Entry 2OKF (X-ray diffraction, 1.60 A resolution); this record covers chains A and B.

[Chain A (and B)]
Protein: FdxN element excision controlling factor protein
From: Anabaena variabilis
Notes: chain B of this document is another copy of the same molecule, construct and numbering; everything in this record applies to it too
Reference sequence: Q3M7W6 (Q3M7W6_ANAVT); residue numbers follow UniProt; this construct covers 1-139
Amino-acid sequence (140 residues; row label = number of the first residue in the row; numbering starts at 0):
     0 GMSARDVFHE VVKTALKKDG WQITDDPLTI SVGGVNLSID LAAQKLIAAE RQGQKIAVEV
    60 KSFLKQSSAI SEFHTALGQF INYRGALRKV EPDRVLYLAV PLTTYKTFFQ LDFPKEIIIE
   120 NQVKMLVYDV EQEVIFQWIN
Not modelled in the structure: 0-3, 37-43
Sequence notes: expression tag (0)
Modified residues: Mse1 (selenomethionine); Mse124 (selenomethionine; parent Met)

[Interface between chain A and chain B]
Residue-residue contacts - 52 pairs, chain A then chain B:
  Val31(A) with Phe112(B)
  Gly32(A) with Leu110(B); Asp111(B), hydrogen bond (backbone-backbone); Phe112(B), hydrogen bond (backbone-backbone)
  Gly33(A) with Leu110(B)
  Val34(A) with Ile69(B), hydrophobic; Leu110(B), hydrophobic; Pro113(B)
  Leu36(A) with Phe112(B), hydrophobic
  Ile69(A) with Val34(B), hydrophobic
  Phe72(A) with Asn81(B)
  His73(A) with His73(B); Gly77(B); Gln78(B); Asn81(B), hydrogen bond; Tyr82(B)
  Thr74(A) with Thr74(B), hydrogen bond
  Leu76(A) with Gly77(B); Ile80(B), hydrophobic; Asn81(B)
  Gly77(A) with His73(B); Leu76(B); Gly77(B)
  Gln78(A) with His73(B)
  Ile80(A) with Leu76(B), hydrophobic; Ile80(B), hydrophobic; Asn120(B)
  Asn81(A) with Phe72(B); His73(B), hydrogen bond; Leu76(B); Phe112(B); Ile116(B)
  Tyr82(A) with His73(B)
  Gly84(A) with Ile116(B)
  Ala85(A) with Phe112(B), hydrophobic
  Arg87(A) with Glu119(B), salt bridge
  Lys88(A) with Glu119(B), salt bridge
  Leu110(A) with Gly32(B); Gly33(B); Val34(B), hydrophobic
  Asp111(A) with Gly32(B), hydrogen bond (backbone-backbone)
  Phe112(A) with Val31(B); Gly32(B), hydrogen bond (backbone-backbone); Leu36(B), hydrophobic; Asn81(B); Ala85(B), hydrophobic
  Pro113(A) with Val34(B)
  Ile116(A) with Asn81(B); Gly84(B)
  Glu119(A) with Arg87(B), salt bridge; Lys88(B), salt bridge
  Asn120(A) with Ile80(B)
Also at the interface, not in a pair above, chain A (28 interface residues in all): Asn35, Phe107
Also at the interface, not in a pair above, chain B (28 interface residues in all): Asn35, Phe107

[Summary]
The chain A/chain B interface involves 28 residues from each chain; the contacts include 7 hydrogen bonds and
4 salt bridges. Among the polar pairs are Arg87(A)-Glu119(B), Lys88(A)-Glu119(B) and His73(A)-Asn81(B).
Both chains are FdxN element excision controlling factor protein (Anabaena variabilis). Entry 2OKF (Crystal
structure of a fdxn element excision controlling factor protein (AVA_3312) from anabaena variabilis at 1.60
...) was determined by X-ray diffraction, deposited together with 2NVM, 2NLV and 2INB.
